Entry 4UXD (X-ray diffraction, 2.50 A resolution); this record covers chains A and B of the 4 polymer chains in the assembly.

== Chain A (and B) ==
Name: 2-dehydro-3-deoxy-D-gluconate/2-dehydro-3-deoxy-phosphogluconate aldolase
Source organism: Picrophilus torridus
Notes: EC 4.1.2.51, 4.1.2.14, 4.1.2.21; chain B of this document is another copy of the same molecule, construct and numbering; everything in this record applies to it too
Reference sequence: Q6KZI8 (KDGA_PICTO); residues 9-274 here correspond to UniProt positions 1-266 (UniProt number = residue number - 8)
Sequence (297 residues; numbered -22 to 274; the number before each row is that of its first residue; numbers below 1 keep their minus sign (Met-22 is residue -22)):
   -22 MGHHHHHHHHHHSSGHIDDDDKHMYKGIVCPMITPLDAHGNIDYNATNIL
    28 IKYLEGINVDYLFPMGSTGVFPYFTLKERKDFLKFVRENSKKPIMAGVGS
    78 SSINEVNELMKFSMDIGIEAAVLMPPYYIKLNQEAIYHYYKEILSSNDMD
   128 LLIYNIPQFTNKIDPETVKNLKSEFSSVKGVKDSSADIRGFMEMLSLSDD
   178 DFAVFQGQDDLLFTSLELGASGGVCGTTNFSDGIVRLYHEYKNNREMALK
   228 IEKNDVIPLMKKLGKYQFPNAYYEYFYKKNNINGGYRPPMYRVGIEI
Not modelled in the structure: -22 to 0
Construct notes: expression tag (-22 to 0)
Curated features (UniProtKB/Swiss-Prot):
  - active site: Lys159 (Schiff-base intermediate with substrate)
  - binding site (substrate): Ser44, Thr45, Tyr131 to Ile133, Lys159 to Ser161
  - site: Tyr131 (Proton shuttle)
What the authors report for this chain:
  - mutagenesis - G241R (9-fold): increased catalytic activity on KDPG
  - mutagenesis - G241R: unchanged catalytic activity on KDG
  - mutagenesis - I133Y: decreased catalytic activity
  - self-association interface (contacts with another copy of this molecule): Tyr105
  - specificity-determining residues: Ile133, Phe136, Gly241, Phe245 (proposed by the authors, not directly observed)
  - mutagenesis - I133Y, F245S: decreased stability

== Chain A / chain B interface ==
Pairs across the interface (80; chain A residue first):
  Ser44(A) - Tyr105(B)  hydrogen bond
  Ser44(A) - Ile106(B)
  Val47(A) - Ile106(B)  hydrophobic
  Phe48(A) - Tyr105(B)  hydrophobic
  Pro49(A) - Ser78(B)
  Pro49(A) - Ser79(B)  hydrogen bond (backbone-backbone)
  Pro49(A) - Tyr105(B)  hydrophobic
  Tyr50(A) - Ser78(B)
  Tyr50(A) - Ser79(B)  hydrogen bond (backbone-side chain)
  Tyr50(A) - Ile106(B)
  Tyr50(A) - Leu108(B)
  Phe51(A) - Ser79(B)
  Thr52(A) - Ser79(B)
  Thr52(A) - Asn81(B)
  Glu55(A) - Asn81(B)  hydrogen bond
  Ser78(A) - Pro49(B)
  Ser78(A) - Tyr50(B)
  Ser79(A) - Pro49(B)  hydrogen bond (backbone-backbone)
  Ser79(A) - Tyr50(B)  hydrogen bond (side chain-backbone)
  Ser79(A) - Phe51(B)
  Ile80(A) - Arg264(B)
  Ile80(A) - Pro265(B)
  Asn81(A) - Thr52(B)
  Asn81(A) - Glu55(B)  hydrogen bond
  Asn81(A) - Arg264(B)  hydrogen bond
  Met101(A) - Tyr105(B)
  Pro103(A) - Pro266(B)  hydrophobic
  Tyr104(A) - Tyr104(B)  hydrophobic
  Tyr104(A) - Tyr105(B)  hydrophobic
  Tyr105(A) - Ser44(B)  hydrogen bond
  Tyr105(A) - Phe48(B)
  Tyr105(A) - Pro49(B)  hydrophobic
  Tyr105(A) - Met101(B)
  Tyr105(A) - Tyr104(B)  hydrophobic
  Tyr105(A) - Ile133(B)
  Tyr105(A) - Phe136(B)
  Ile106(A) - Ser44(B)
  Ile106(A) - Tyr50(B)
  Ile106(A) - Phe136(B)  hydrophobic
  Ile106(A) - Gln244(B)
  Ile106(A) - Phe245(B)
  Lys107(A) - Phe136(B)
  Lys107(A) - Gln244(B)  hydrogen bond (backbone-side chain)
  Leu108(A) - Tyr50(B)
  Leu108(A) - Gln244(B)
  Leu108(A) - Pro266(B)  hydrophobic
  Asn109(A) - Gln244(B)  hydrogen bond (backbone-side chain)
  Asn109(A) - Tyr268(B)  hydrogen bond
  Glu111(A) - Tyr268(B)
  Ala112(A) - Pro266(B)
  Ala112(A) - Tyr268(B)  hydrophobic
  His115(A) - Pro265(B)
  His115(A) - Met267(B)
  His115(A) - Tyr268(B)
  Tyr116(A) - Pro265(B)
  Tyr116(A) - Pro266(B)
  Glu119(A) - Pro265(B)
  Ile133(A) - Tyr105(B)
  Phe136(A) - Tyr105(B)
  Phe136(A) - Ile106(B)  hydrophobic
  Phe136(A) - Lys107(B)
  Gln244(A) - Lys107(B)  hydrogen bond (side chain-backbone)
  Gln244(A) - Leu108(B)
  Gln244(A) - Asn109(B)  hydrogen bond (side chain-backbone)
  Phe245(A) - Ile106(B)
  Arg264(A) - Ser79(B)
  Arg264(A) - Ile80(B)
  Arg264(A) - Asn81(B)  hydrogen bond
  Pro265(A) - Ile80(B)
  Pro265(A) - His115(B)
  Pro265(A) - Tyr116(B)  hydrophobic
  Pro266(A) - Pro103(B)  hydrophobic
  Pro266(A) - Leu108(B)  hydrophobic
  Pro266(A) - Ala112(B)
  Pro266(A) - Tyr116(B)
  Met267(A) - His115(B)  hydrogen bond (backbone-side chain)
  Tyr268(A) - Asn109(B)  hydrogen bond
  Tyr268(A) - Glu111(B)
  Tyr268(A) - Ala112(B)  hydrophobic
  Tyr268(A) - His115(B)
Other interface residues (no listed pair), chain A (38 interface residues in all): Glu82, Tyr131, Gln135, Thr137
Other interface residues (no listed pair), chain B (38 interface residues in all): Val47, Glu82, Glu119, Tyr131, Gln135, Thr137

== Summary ==
Chain A and chain B each contribute 38 residues to their interface; the contacts include 17 hydrogen bonds.
Among the polar pairs are Ser44(A)-Tyr105(B), Tyr50(A)-Ser79(B) and Glu55(A)-Asn81(B). From the paper: I133Y
and F245S of chain A reduce stability; specificity determinants Ile133(A), Phe136(A) and Gly241(A) among
others.
Both chains are 2-dehydro-3-deoxy-D-gluconate/2-dehydro-3-deoxy-phosphogluconate aldolase (Picrophilus
torridus). Entry 4UXD (2-keto 3-deoxygluconate aldolase from Picrophilus torridus) was determined by X-ray
diffraction together with 6G3Z from the same study.
